PDB entry 7UYQ | X-ray diffraction, 2.57 A resolution | chains A and I of the 6 polymer chains in the assembly

[Chain A]
Molecule: Cyclic GMP-AMP synthase
Organism: Mus musculus
Notes: EC 2.7.7.86
Reference sequence: Q8C6L5 (CGAS_MOUSE); residue numbers follow UniProt; this construct covers 147-507
Amino-acid sequence (364 residues; each row starts with the number of its first residue):
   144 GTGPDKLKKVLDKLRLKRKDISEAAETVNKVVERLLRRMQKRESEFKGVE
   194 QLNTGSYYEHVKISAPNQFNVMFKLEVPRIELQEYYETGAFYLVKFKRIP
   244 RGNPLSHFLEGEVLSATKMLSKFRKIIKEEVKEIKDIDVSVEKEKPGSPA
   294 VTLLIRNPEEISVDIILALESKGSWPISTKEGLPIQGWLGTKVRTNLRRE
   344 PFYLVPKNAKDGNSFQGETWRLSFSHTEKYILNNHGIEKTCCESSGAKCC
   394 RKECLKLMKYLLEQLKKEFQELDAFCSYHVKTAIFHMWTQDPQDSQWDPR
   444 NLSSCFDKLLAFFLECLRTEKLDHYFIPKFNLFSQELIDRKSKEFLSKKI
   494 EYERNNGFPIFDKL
Unresolved in the structure: 144-146, 240-246, 351-357
Differences from the reference sequence: expression tag (144-146); engineered mutation Gln211 (Glu in Q8C6L5), Asn213 (Asp in Q8C6L5)
Metal / ion sites: Mg2+: Gln211 (together with GTP); Zn2+: His378, Cys384, Cys385, Cys392
Residues lining bound ligands:
  - GTP (guanosine-5'-triphosphate): Thr197, Gln211, Asn213, Met215, Pro289, Gly290, Ser291, Pro292, Ala293, Asp307, Ile309, Val348, Arg364, Ser366, Ser368
  - GTP: Gly198, Ser199, Glu202, Lys205, Gln211, Asn213, Arg364, Leu365, Ser368, Glu371, Lys402, Glu406, Ser420, Tyr421, Lys424, His467
UniProt features mapped onto this chain:
  - region: Lys372 to Lys395 (DNA-binding)
  - motif: Leu154 to Leu159 (Nuclear export signal), Asp281 to Ser291 (Nuclear localization signal)
  - binding site (GTP): Thr197, Asp307, Arg364 to Glu371
  - binding site (ATP): Ser199, Glu371, Lys402, Ser420 to Lys424
  - binding site (2',3'-cGAMP): Gly290, Asp307, Lys350, Arg364 to Ser366
  - binding site (Mg(2+)): Asp307
  - binding site (Zn(2+)): His378, Cys384, Cys385, Cys392
  - site: Arg241 (Arginine-anchor), Asp307, Ile308 (Cleavage)
  - modified residue: Lys156 (N6-lactoyllysine), Glu176 (PolyADP-ribosyl glutamic acid), Ser199 (Phosphoserine), Tyr201 (Phosphotyrosine), Glu272 (5-glutamyl polyglutamate), Ser291 (Phosphoserine), Glu302 (5-glutamyl glutamate), Lys372 (N6-acetyllysine), Lys382 (N6-acetyllysine), Lys402 (N6-acetyllysine), Ser420 (Phosphoserine), Lys491 (N6-methyllysine)
  - lipidation (S-palmitoyl cysteine): Cys392, Cys393, Cys459
  - cross-link (Glycyl lysine isopeptide (Lys-Gly)): Lys217 (interchain with G-Cter in SUMO), Lys271 (interchain with G-Cter in ubiquitin), Lys335 (interchain with G-Cter in SUMO), Lys372 (interchain with G-Cter in SUMO), Lys382 (interchain with G-Cter in SUMO), Lys399 (interchain with G-Cter in ubiquitin), Lys402 (interchain with G-Cter in ubiquitin), Lys409 (interchain with G-Cter in ubiquitin), Lys410 (interchain with G-Cter in ubiquitin), Lys464 (interchain with G-Cter in SUMO)
Reported in the primary citation:
  - binding site for GTP: Tyr421, His467
  - specificity-determining residues: His467 (proposed by the authors, not directly observed)
  - mutagenesis - R364A (33-fold), H467A: decreased catalytic activity on ATP/GTP
  - mutagenesis - H467A (2-fold): increased catalytic activity on GTP/GTP
  - mutagenesis - E211Q/D213N/K382E: decreased binding to dsDNA
  - specificity-determining residues: Ile309, Arg364
  - mutagenesis - R364A (10-fold): decreased catalytic activity on GTP/GTP
  - mutagenesis - R364A (4-fold): increased catalytic activity on ATP/ATP
  - mutagenesis - E211Q/D213N: abolished catalytic activity

[Chain I]
Molecule: Palindromic DNA18
Organism: DNA molecule
Sequence (18 nucleotides; numbered 1 to 18; the number before each row is that of its first residue):
     1 ATCTGTACATGTACAGAT

[How chain A and chain I interact]
Residue-residue contacts (6; chain A residue first):
  Lys323(A) - DC8(I)  salt bridge to the phosphate
  Thr334(A) - DA9(I)  phosphate contact
  Lys335(A) - DA9(I)  phosphate contact
  Lys335(A) - DT10(I)  salt bridge to the phosphate
  Thr338(A) - DC8(I)  hydrogen bond to the phosphate
  Thr338(A) - DA9(I)  hydrogen bond to the phosphate
Also at the interface, not in a pair above, chain A (5 interface residues in all): Arg342
Also at the interface, not in a pair above, chain I (4 interface residues in all): DA7

[Summary]
5 residues of chain A face 4 of chain I across their interface; the contacts include 2 hydrogen bonds and 2
salt bridges. Polar contacts include Thr338(A)-DC8(I), Thr338(A)-DA9(I) and Lys323(A)-DC8(I). The paper
reports a binding site for GTP at Tyr421(A) and His467(A); R364A and H467A of chain A reduce catalytic
activity on ATP/GTP; 4 substitutions were tested in all.
Chain A is Cyclic GMP-AMP synthase (Mus musculus) and chain I is Palindromic DNA18 (DNA molecule); the
structure, Structure of GTP binds to Cyclic GMP AMP synthase (cGAS) through Mg coordination, was determined by
X-ray diffraction (same publication as 7UUX, 7UXW, 7UYZ, 7UZR, 7V0W, 8EAE and 14 further entries).
